8PK1 - chains A and H of the 10 polymer chains in the assembly; structure by electron microscopy, 3.17 A resolution.

Chain A:
Molecule: CRISPR-associated endoribonuclease Cas2
From: Streptococcus thermophilus DGCC 7710
Notes: EC 3.1.-.-
Reference sequence: G3ECR3 (CAS2_STRTR); residues 1-114 here = UniProt positions 1-114
Amino-acid sequence (114 residues; each row starts with the number of its first residue):
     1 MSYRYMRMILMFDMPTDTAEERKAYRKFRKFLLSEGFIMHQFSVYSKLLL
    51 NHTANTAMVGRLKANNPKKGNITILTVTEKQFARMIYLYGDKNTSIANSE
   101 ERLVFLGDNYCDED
Unresolved in the structure: 1-4, 112-114
Ion coordination: Mg2+: Phe-12, Asp-13 (shared with DG13(H) of chain H)

Chain H:
Molecule: Chains: H, K
Sequence (26 nucleotides; row label = number of the first residue in the row):
     1 AAACACCAGAACGAGTAGTAAATTGG
Unresolved in the structure: 25-26
Ion coordination: Mg2+: DG13 (shared with Phe-12(A), Asp-13(A) of chain A)

How chain A and chain H interact:
Contacting residue pairs (18; chain A residue first):
  Phe-12(A) / DG13(H)  phosphate contact
  Phe-12(A) / DA14(H)  phosphate contact
  Asp-13(A) / DG13(H)  phosphate contact
  Met-14(A) / DC12(H)  phosphate contact
  Met-14(A) / DG13(H)  hydrogen bond to the phosphate
  Pro-15(A) / DC12(H)  phosphate contact
  Thr-16(A) / DC12(H)  hydrogen bond to the phosphate
  Asp-17(A) / DA11(H)  phosphate contact
  Asp-17(A) / DC12(H)  phosphate contact
  Tyr-25(A) / DG13(H)  sugar contact
  Tyr-25(A) / DA14(H)  hydrogen bond to the phosphate
  Arg-29(A) / DA14(H)  phosphate contact
  Arg-29(A) / DG15(H)  salt bridge to the phosphate
  Met-39(A) / DA14(H)  sugar contact
  Phe-42(A) / DA14(H)  sugar contact
  Ser-43(A) / DG13(H)  hydrogen bond to the phosphate
  Ser-43(A) / DA14(H)  hydrogen bond to the phosphate
  Tyr-45(A) / DA14(H)  hydrogen bond to the phosphate

Overview:
Chain A and chain H form an interface of 12 and 5 residues respectively; the contacts include 6 hydrogen bonds
and 1 salt bridge. Polar contacts include Met-14(A)/DG13(H), Thr-16(A)/DC12(H) and Tyr-25(A)/DA14(H).
Phe-12(A), Asp-13(A) and DG13(H) form the Mg2+ site.
Here chain A is CRISPR-associated endoribonuclease Cas2 (Streptococcus thermophilus DGCC 7710) and chain H is
Chains: H, K. Entry 8PK1 (Cas1-Cas2 CRISPR integrase bound to prespacer DNA, Streptococcus thermophilus DGCC
7710 CRISPR3 system) was determined by electron microscopy.
